PDB entry 6TDY | electron microscopy, 3.04 A resolution | chains G and I of the 26 polymer chains in the assembly

== Chain G ==
Molecule: ATP synthase subunit gamma
Organism: Euglena gracilis
Sequence (306 residues; each row starts with the number of its first residue):
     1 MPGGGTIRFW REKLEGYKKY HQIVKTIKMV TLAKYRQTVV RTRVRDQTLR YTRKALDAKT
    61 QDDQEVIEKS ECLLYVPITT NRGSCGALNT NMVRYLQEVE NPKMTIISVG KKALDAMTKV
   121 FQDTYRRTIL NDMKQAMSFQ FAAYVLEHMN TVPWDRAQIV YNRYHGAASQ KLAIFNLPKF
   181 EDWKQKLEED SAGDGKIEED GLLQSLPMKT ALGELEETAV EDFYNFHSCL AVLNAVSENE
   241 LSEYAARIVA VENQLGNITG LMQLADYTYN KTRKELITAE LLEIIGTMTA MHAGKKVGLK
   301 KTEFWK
Unresolved in the structure: 1-2, 306

== Chain I ==
Molecule: ATP synthase subunit epsilon
Organism: Euglena gracilis
Sequence (76 residues; numbered 1 to 76; the number before each row is that of its first residue):
     1 MSWRDAGISY LRYLSIVTRC IHEVQKEGPL LTKNVRFSTI GWKSLYLDHG ATKEYTAIPA
    61 ELEKIPENQV AQQHHA
Unresolved in the structure: 1, 68-76

== How chain G and chain I interact ==
Contacting residue pairs (49; chain G residue first):
  Leu114(G) with Leu47(I); Thr52(I)
  Thr118(G) with Leu47(I)
  Arg126(G) with Tyr46(I)
  Arg127(G) with Leu45(I); Tyr46(I); Tyr55(I)
  Thr128(G) with Ser44(I); Leu45(I), hydrogen bond (backbone-backbone)
  Ile129(G) with Lys43(I)
  Leu130(G) with Trp42(I); Lys43(I), hydrogen bond (backbone-backbone); Leu45(I), hydrophobic
  Asn131(G) with Trp42(I)
  Asp132(G) with Gly41(I); Trp42(I), hydrogen bond (side chain-backbone)
  Lys134(G) with Arg36(I), hydrogen bond (backbone-side chain)
  Gln135(G) with Arg36(I); Thr39(I)
  Ala136(G) with Arg36(I)
  Met137(G) with Phe37(I)
  Ser138(G) with Arg36(I); Phe37(I), hydrogen bond (side chain-backbone); Ser38(I)
  Phe139(G) with Leu11(I), hydrophobic
  Gln140(G) with Ser15(I); Ser38(I), hydrogen bond (side chain-backbone); Thr39(I); Ile40(I); Trp42(I); Leu62(I)
  Phe141(G) with Trp42(I), hydrophobic
  Ala143(G) with Leu11(I), hydrophobic
  Tyr144(G) with Trp42(I); Ser44(I); Ile58(I), hydrogen bond (side chain-backbone); Pro59(I); Ala60(I)
  Leu146(G) with Leu11(I), hydrophobic
  Glu147(G) with Ser9(I); Arg12(I), salt bridge; Ile58(I)
  His148(G) with Tyr55(I)
  Thr151(G) with Ile58(I)
  Asp222(G) with Arg4(I), salt bridge; Tyr10(I)
  Asn225(G) with Leu11(I)
  Phe226(G) with Leu11(I), hydrophobic; Leu14(I), hydrophobic
Also at the interface, not in a pair above, chain G (28 interface residues in all): Thr218, Cys229
Also at the interface, not in a pair above, chain I (26 interface residues in all): Pro66

== Overview ==
28 residues of chain G face 26 of chain I across their interface, with 7 hydrogen bonds and 2 salt bridges.
Polar contacts include Glu147(G)-Arg12(I), Asp222(G)-Arg4(I) and Asp132(G)-Trp42(I).
Chain G is ATP synthase subunit gamma and chain I is ATP synthase subunit epsilon, both from Euglena gracilis;
the structure, Cryo-EM structure of Euglena gracilis mitochondrial ATP synthase, OSCP/F1/c-ring in rotational
state 1, was determined by electron microscopy, deposited together with 6TDU, 6TDV, 6TDW, 6TDX, 6TDZ and 6TE0.
